PDB entry 9D7X | electron microscopy, 3.40 A resolution | chain A

# Chain A
Protein: Green fluorescence protein, MFS-type transporter SLC18B1, membrane protein with spm
Source organism: Homo sapiens
UniProtKB: chimeric construct of A0A125NTU3, Q6NT16: residues 2-231 from A0A125NTU3 (A0A125NTU3_HYPSL) positions 2-231 (same numbers); residues 232-638 from Q6NT16 positions 25-431 (UniProt number = residue number - 207)
Sequence (751 residues; numbered 2 to 752; the number before each row is that of its first residue):
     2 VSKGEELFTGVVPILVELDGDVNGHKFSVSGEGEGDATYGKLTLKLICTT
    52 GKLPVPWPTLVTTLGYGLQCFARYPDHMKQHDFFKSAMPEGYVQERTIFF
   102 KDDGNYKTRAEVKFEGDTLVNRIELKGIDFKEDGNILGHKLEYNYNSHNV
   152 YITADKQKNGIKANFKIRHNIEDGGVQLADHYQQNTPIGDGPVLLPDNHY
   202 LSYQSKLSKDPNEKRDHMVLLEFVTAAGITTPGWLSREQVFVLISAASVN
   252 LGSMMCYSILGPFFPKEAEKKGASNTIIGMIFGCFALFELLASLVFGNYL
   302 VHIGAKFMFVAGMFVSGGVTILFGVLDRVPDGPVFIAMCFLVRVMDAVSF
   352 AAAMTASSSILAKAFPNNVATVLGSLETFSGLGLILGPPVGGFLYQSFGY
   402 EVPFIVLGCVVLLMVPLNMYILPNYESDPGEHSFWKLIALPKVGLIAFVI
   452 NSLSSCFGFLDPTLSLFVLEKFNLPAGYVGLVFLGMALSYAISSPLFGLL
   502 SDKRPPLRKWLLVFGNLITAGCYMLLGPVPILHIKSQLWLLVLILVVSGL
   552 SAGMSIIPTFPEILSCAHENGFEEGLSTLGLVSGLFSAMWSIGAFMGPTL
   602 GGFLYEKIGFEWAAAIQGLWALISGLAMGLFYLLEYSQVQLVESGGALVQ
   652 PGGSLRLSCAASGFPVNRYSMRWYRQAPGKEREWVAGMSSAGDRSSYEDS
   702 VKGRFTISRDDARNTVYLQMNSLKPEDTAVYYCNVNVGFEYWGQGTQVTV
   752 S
Not modelled in the structure: 263-278
Differences from the reference sequence: conflict Val-2 (Leu in A0A125NTU3), Leu-47 (Phe in A0A125NTU3), Leu-65 (Phe in A0A125NTU3), Thr-154 (Met in A0A125NTU3), Ala-164 (Val in A0A125NTU3), Gly-176 (Ser in A0A125NTU3), Lys-207 (Ala in A0A125NTU3)
Disulfide bonds: Cys-660/Cys-734
Residues lining bound ligands: spermine (SPM): Met-255, Tyr-258, Glu-378, Asp-462, Tyr-491, Trp-591

# Overview
Bound to chain A: spermine.
Chain A is Green fluorescence protein, MFS-type transporter SLC18B1, membrane protein with spm (Homo sapiens);
the structure, The spm-bound structure, was determined by electron microscopy (same publication as 9D7U, 9D7V
and 9D7W).
